PDB entry 8RBV | X-ray diffraction, 1.80 A resolution | chains A and B of the 3 polymer chains in the assembly

Chain A:
Protein: HLA class I antigen
Organism: Homo sapiens
UniProt: Q53Z42 (Q53Z42_HUMAN); residues -23 to 341 here correspond to UniProt positions 1-365 (UniProt number = residue number + 24)
Amino-acid sequence (365 residues; numbered -23 to 341; the number before each row is that of its first residue; numbers below 1 keep their minus sign (Met-23 is residue -23)):
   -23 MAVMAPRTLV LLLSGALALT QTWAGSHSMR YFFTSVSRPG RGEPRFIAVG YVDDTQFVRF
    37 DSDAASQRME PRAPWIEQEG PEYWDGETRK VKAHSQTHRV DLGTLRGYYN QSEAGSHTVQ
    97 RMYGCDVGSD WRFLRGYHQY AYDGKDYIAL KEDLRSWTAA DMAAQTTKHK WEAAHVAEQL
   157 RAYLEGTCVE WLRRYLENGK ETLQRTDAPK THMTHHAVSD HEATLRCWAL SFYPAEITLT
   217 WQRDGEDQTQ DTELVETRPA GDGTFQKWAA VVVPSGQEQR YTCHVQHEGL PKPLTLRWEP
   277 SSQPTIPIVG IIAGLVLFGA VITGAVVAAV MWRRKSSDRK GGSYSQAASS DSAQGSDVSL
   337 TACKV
Unresolved in the structure: -23 to -1, 276-341
Disulfides: Cys101-Cys164, Cys203-Cys259
Metal / ion sites: Cd2+ site 1: His145, His197, Glu198; Cd2+ site 2: His151, Glu154, His191

Chain B:
Protein: Beta-2-microglobulin
Organism: Homo sapiens
UniProt: P61769 (B2MG_HUMAN); residues 1-99 here correspond to UniProt positions 21-119 (UniProt number = residue number + 20)
Amino-acid sequence (100 residues; row label = number of the first residue in the row; numbering starts at 0):
     0 MIQRTPKIQV YSRHPAENGK SNFLNCYVSG FHPSDIEVDL LKNGERIEKV EHSDLSFSKD
    60 WSFYLLYYTE FTPTEKDEYA CRVNHVTLSQ PKIVKWDRDM
Construct notes: initiating methionine (0)
Disulfides: Cys25-Cys80

How chain A and chain B interact:
Pairs across the interface (58; chain A residue first):
  Phe8(A) - Ser55(B)
  Phe8(A) - Phe56(B)
  Phe9(A) - Phe56(B)
  Thr10(A) - Leu54(B)
  Thr10(A) - Phe56(B)
  Thr10(A) - Phe62(B)
  Val12(A) - Ser33(B)
  Ile23(A) - Leu54(B)
  Val25(A) - Asp53(B)
  Tyr27(A) - Ser55(B)
  Tyr27(A) - Tyr63(B)
  Gln32(A) - Asp53(B)  hydrogen bond
  Arg35(A) - Asp53(B)  salt bridge
  His93(A) - Met0(B)
  Thr94(A) - Phe62(B)
  Gln96(A) - His31(B)  hydrogen bond
  Gln96(A) - Phe56(B)
  Gln96(A) - Trp60(B)  hydrogen bond (side chain-backbone)
  Gln96(A) - Phe62(B)
  Arg97(A) - Phe56(B)
  Gln115(A) - Trp60(B)
  Tyr116(A) - Trp60(B)
  Ala117(A) - Trp60(B)  hydrophobic
  Asp119(A) - Met0(B)
  Asp119(A) - Ile1(B)
  Asp119(A) - His31(B)
  Gly120(A) - Arg3(B)  hydrogen bond (backbone-side chain)
  Gly120(A) - His31(B)
  Gly120(A) - Asp59(B)
  Gly120(A) - Trp60(B)
  Lys121(A) - Met0(B)
  Asp122(A) - Trp60(B)  hydrogen bond
  His192(A) - Asp98(B)  salt bridge
  Arg202(A) - Asp98(B)  hydrogen bond (side chain-backbone)
  Arg202(A) - Met99(B)
  Trp204(A) - Asp98(B)
  Trp204(A) - Met99(B)
  Val231(A) - Gln8(B)
  Glu232(A) - Lys6(B)  salt bridge
  Glu232(A) - Gln8(B)  hydrogen bond (backbone-side chain)
  Glu232(A) - Tyr26(B)
  Glu232(A) - Ser28(B)  hydrogen bond
  Thr233(A) - Tyr26(B)
  Arg234(A) - Gln8(B)  hydrogen bond
  Arg234(A) - Tyr10(B)
  Arg234(A) - Tyr26(B)
  Arg234(A) - Met99(B)  hydrogen bond (side chain-backbone)
  Pro235(A) - Tyr10(B)  hydrogen bond (backbone-side chain)
  Pro235(A) - Asn24(B)
  Pro235(A) - Tyr26(B)
  Ala236(A) - Arg12(B)  hydrogen bond (backbone-side chain)
  Ala236(A) - Asn24(B)  hydrogen bond (backbone-side chain)
  Gly237(A) - Arg12(B)
  Gly237(A) - Leu65(B)
  Gln242(A) - Tyr10(B)
  Gln242(A) - Ser11(B)
  Gln242(A) - Arg12(B)  hydrogen bond (side chain-backbone)
  Trp244(A) - Met99(B)  hydrogen bond (side chain-backbone)
Also at the interface, not in a pair above, chain A (37 interface residues in all): Arg48, Ser92, Met98, Leu206, Asp238
Also at the interface, not in a pair above, chain B (26 interface residues in all): His13, Pro14

Overview:
The interface between chain A and chain B involves 37 residues on one side and 26 on the other; the contacts
include 15 hydrogen bonds and 3 salt bridges. Among the polar pairs are Arg35(A)-Asp53(B), His192(A)-Asp98(B)
and Glu232(A)-Lys6(B).
Here chain A is HLA class I antigen and chain B is Beta-2-microglobulin, both from Homo sapiens. Entry 8RBV
(SARS-CoV-2 Spike-derived peptide S976-984 S982A mutant (VLNDILARL) presented by HLA-A*02:01) was determined
by X-ray diffraction (same publication as 7SIS, 8RBU, 8RCV, 8REF, 8RH6 and 8RHQ).
